7MUE - chains ZH and MH of the 72 polymer chains in the assembly; structure by electron microscopy, 2.80 A resolution.

== Chain ZH (and MH) ==
Name: Type IV secretion protein IcmK
Organism: Legionella pneumophila
Notes: chain MH of this document is another copy of the same molecule, construct and numbering; everything in this record applies to it too
UniProt: A0A2S6FBG9 (A0A2S6FBG9_LEGPN); residue numbers follow UniProt; this construct covers 1-361
Amino-acid sequence (361 residues; numbered 1 to 361; the number before each row is that of its first residue):
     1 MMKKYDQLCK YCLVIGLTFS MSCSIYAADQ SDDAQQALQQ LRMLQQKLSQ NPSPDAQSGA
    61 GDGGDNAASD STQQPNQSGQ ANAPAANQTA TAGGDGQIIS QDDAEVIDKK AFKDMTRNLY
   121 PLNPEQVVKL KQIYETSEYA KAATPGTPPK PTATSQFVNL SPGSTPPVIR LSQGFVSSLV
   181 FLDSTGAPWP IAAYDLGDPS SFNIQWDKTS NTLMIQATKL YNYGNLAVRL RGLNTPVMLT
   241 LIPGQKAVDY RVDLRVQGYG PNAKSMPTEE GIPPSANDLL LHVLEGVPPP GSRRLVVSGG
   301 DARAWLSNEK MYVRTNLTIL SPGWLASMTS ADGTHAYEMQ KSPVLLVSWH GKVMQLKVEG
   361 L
Unresolved in the structure: 1-103, 264-361

== How chain ZH and chain MH interact ==
Pairs across the interface (47):
  A104(ZH) - R117(MH)
  D108(ZH) - R117(MH)  salt bridge
  D108(ZH) - Q126(MH)
  F112(ZH) - L122(MH)  hydrophobic
  F112(ZH) - Q126(MH)
  F112(ZH) - K129(MH)
  M115(ZH) - L130(MH)  hydrophobic
  Y120(ZH) - I133(MH)  hydrophobic
  Y120(ZH) - Y134(MH)
  Y120(ZH) - S137(MH)
  P124(ZH) - A140(MH)
  V127(ZH) - A140(MH)
  K131(ZH) - K141(MH)  hydrogen bond (side chain-backbone)
  K131(ZH) - A143(MH)  hydrogen bond (side chain-backbone)
  K131(ZH) - P145(MH)
  Q132(ZH) - P145(MH)
  E135(ZH) - P145(MH)
  E135(ZH) - Y221(MH)
  E138(ZH) - Y221(MH)
  Y139(ZH) - Y221(MH)  hydrophobic
  A142(ZH) - Y221(MH)  hydrophobic
  A142(ZH) - N222(MH)
  P148(ZH) - Y223(MH)
  P151(ZH) - P166(MH)  hydrophobic
  A153(ZH) - P162(MH)
  F175(ZH) - Y223(MH)  hydrophobic
  F175(ZH) - G224(MH)
  F175(ZH) - N225(MH)
  V176(ZH) - D195(MH)
  V176(ZH) - G197(MH)
  V176(ZH) - N225(MH)  hydrogen bond (backbone-side chain)
  S178(ZH) - P236(MH)
  V180(ZH) - N234(MH)
  D207(ZH) - R229(MH)  salt bridge
  S210(ZH) - R229(MH)
  N211(ZH) - N234(MH)  hydrogen bond
  M214(ZH) - D195(MH)
  M214(ZH) - R229(MH)
  Y250(ZH) - P166(MH)  hydrophobic
  Y250(ZH) - N225(MH)
  Y250(ZH) - M238(MH)  hydrophobic
  Y250(ZH) - L239(MH)
  Y250(ZH) - T240(MH)
  R251(ZH) - L160(MH)  hydrogen bond (side chain-backbone)
  R251(ZH) - S161(MH)
  R251(ZH) - T235(MH)
  R251(ZH) - P236(MH)
Other interface residues (no listed pair), chain ZH (38 interface residues in all): T116, L119, V128, Y134, T154, S155, G174, L182, P188, T212, Q216, D253
Other interface residues (no listed pair), chain MH (36 interface residues in all): T136, A142, T144, D198, L220, A227

== Summary ==
38 residues of chain ZH and 36 residues of chain MH are in contact, with 5 hydrogen bonds and 2 salt bridges.
Polar contacts include D108(ZH)-R117(MH), D207(ZH)-R229(MH) and K131(ZH)-K141(MH).
Both chains are Type IV secretion protein IcmK (Legionella pneumophila). Entry 7MUE (Legionella pneumophila
Dot/Icm T4SS PR) was determined by electron microscopy together with 7MUC, 7MUD, 7MUQ, 7MUS, 7MUV, 7MUW and
7MUY from the same study.
